6IJ2 - chains A and D of the 4 polymer chains in the assembly; structure by X-ray diffraction, 1.70 A resolution.

# Chain A (and D)
Name: EAL domain protein
Source organism: Vibrio cholerae serotype O1 (strain ATCC 39541 / Classical Ogawa 395 / O395)
Notes: chain D of this document is another copy of the same molecule, construct and numbering; everything in this record applies to it too
UniProtKB: A0A0H3AJ04 (A0A0H3AJ04_VIBC3); numbering as in UniProt (aligned over 1-257)
Amino-acid sequence (257 residues; numbered 1 to 257; the number before each row is that of its first residue):
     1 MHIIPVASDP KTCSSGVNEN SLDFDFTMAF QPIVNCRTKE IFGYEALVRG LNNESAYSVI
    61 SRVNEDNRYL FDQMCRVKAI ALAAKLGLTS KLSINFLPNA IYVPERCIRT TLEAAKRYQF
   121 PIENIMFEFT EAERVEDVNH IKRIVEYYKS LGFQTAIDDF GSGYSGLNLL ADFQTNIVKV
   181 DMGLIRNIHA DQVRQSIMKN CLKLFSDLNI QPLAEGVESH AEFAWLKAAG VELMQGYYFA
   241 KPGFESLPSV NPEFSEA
Disordered / not traced: 1-21
Construct notes: engineered mutation S15 (Cys in A0A0H3AJ04)
Metal / ion sites: Ca2+ site 1: E45, N95, E128, D158 (shared with 1 residue of chain E); Ca2+ site 2: T130, D158, D159 (shared with 1 residue of chain E); Ca2+ site 3: D158, D159, E215 (shared with 1 residue of chain E); Ca2+ site 4: D159, S162, Y164

# Chain A / chain D interface
Contacting residue pairs (51; chain A residue first):
  R134(A) - Y164(D)
  F160(A) - L167(D)  hydrophobic
  G161(A) - S165(D)
  G161(A) - N168(D)
  S162(A) - S165(D)
  G163(A) - R134(D)
  G163(A) - Y164(D)
  G163(A) - S165(D)  hydrogen bond (backbone-backbone)
  Y164(A) - R134(D)
  Y164(A) - G163(D)
  Y164(A) - Y164(D)  hydrophobic
  Y164(A) - S165(D)
  S165(A) - G161(D)
  S165(A) - S162(D)
  S165(A) - G163(D)  hydrogen bond (backbone-backbone)
  S165(A) - Y164(D)
  S165(A) - S165(D)
  L167(A) - F160(D)  hydrophobic
  L167(A) - C201(D)  hydrophobic
  N168(A) - G161(D)
  L170(A) - V193(D)
  A171(A) - L184(D)  hydrophobic
  A171(A) - V193(D)
  A171(A) - R194(D)  hydrogen bond (backbone-side chain)
  A171(A) - I197(D)  hydrophobic
  D172(A) - R194(D)  salt bridge
  Q174(A) - V193(D)
  L184(A) - L167(D)
  L184(A) - A171(D)  hydrophobic
  V193(A) - L170(D)
  V193(A) - A171(D)
  V193(A) - Q174(D)
  V193(A) - L208(D)  hydrophobic
  R194(A) - A171(D)  hydrogen bond (side chain-backbone)
  R194(A) - D172(D)  salt bridge
  S196(A) - L204(D)
  S196(A) - D207(D)
  I197(A) - A171(D)  hydrophobic
  I197(A) - L204(D)
  N200(A) - N200(D)
  N200(A) - K203(D)
  N200(A) - L204(D)
  N200(A) - D207(D)  hydrogen bond
  C201(A) - L167(D)  hydrophobic
  K203(A) - N200(D)
  L204(A) - S196(D)
  L204(A) - I197(D)  hydrophobic
  L204(A) - N200(D)
  D207(A) - S196(D)
  D207(A) - N200(D)  hydrogen bond
  L208(A) - V193(D)  hydrophobic
Also at the interface, not in a pair above, chain A (27 interface residues in all): D191, Q192, K199

# In short
The interface between chain A and chain D involves 27 residues on one side and 24 on the other, with 6
hydrogen bonds and 2 salt bridges. Polar contacts include D172(A)-R194(D), A171(A)-R194(D) and
N200(A)-D207(D). E45(A), N95(A), E128(A) and D158(A) coordinate Ca2+ site 1.
Chain A and chain D are both EAL domain protein (Vibrio cholerae serotype O1 (strain ATCC 39541 / Classical
Ogawa 395 / O395)); the structure, Crystal structure of a standalone versatile EAL protein from Vibrio
cholerae O395 - 5'-pGpG bound form, was determined by X-ray diffraction (same publication as 6IFQ, 6IH1 and
6IH7).
